Entry 3HHG (X-ray diffraction, 3.20 A resolution); this record covers chains F and G of the 8 polymer chains in the assembly.

== Chain F (and G) ==
Name: Transcriptional regulator, LysR family
From: Neisseria meningitidis serogroup B
Notes: chain G of this document is another copy of the same molecule, construct and numbering; everything in this record applies to it too
UniProtKB: Q9JXW7 (Q9JXW7_NEIMB); residue numbers follow UniProt; this construct covers 1-299
Chain sequence (306 residues; numbered 1 to 306; the number before each row is that of its first residue):
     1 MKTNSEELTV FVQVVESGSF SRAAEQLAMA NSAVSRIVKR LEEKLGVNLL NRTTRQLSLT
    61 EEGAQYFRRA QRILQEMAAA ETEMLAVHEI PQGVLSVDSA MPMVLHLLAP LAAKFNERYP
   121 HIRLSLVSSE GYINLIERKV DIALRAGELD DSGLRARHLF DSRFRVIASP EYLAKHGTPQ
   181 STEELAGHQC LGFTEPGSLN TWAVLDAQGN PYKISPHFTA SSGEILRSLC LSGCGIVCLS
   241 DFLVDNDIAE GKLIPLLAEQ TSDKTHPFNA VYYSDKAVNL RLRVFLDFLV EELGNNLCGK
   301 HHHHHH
Not modelled in the structure: 1, 295-306 (chain G: 295-306)
Construct notes: expression tag (300-306)
Swiss-Prot annotation at these positions:
  - DNA-binding region: Phe20 to Lys39 (H-T-H motif)
  - mutagenesis: Arg55 (R55Q: Abolishes DNA binding)
What the authors report for this chain:
  - mutagenesis - R55Q: abolished binding to DNA
  - specificity-determining residues: Ser35 (proposed by the authors, not directly observed)

== How chain F and chain G interact ==
Pairs across the interface - 56 pairs, chain F then chain G:
  Lys2(F) - Glu81(G)  hydrogen bond (backbone-side chain)
  Thr3(F) - Met77(G)
  Thr3(F) - Glu81(G)
  Asn4(F) - Ser5(G)
  Asn4(F) - Met77(G)
  Ser5(F) - Asn4(G)
  Ser5(F) - Ser5(G)  hydrogen bond (side chain-backbone)
  Leu8(F) - Met77(G)  hydrophobic
  Leu45(F) - Glu81(G)
  Leu45(F) - Leu85(G)
  Gly46(F) - His88(G)
  Val47(F) - Met84(G)
  Val47(F) - Val87(G)  hydrophobic
  Val47(F) - His88(G)
  Leu49(F) - Met84(G)  hydrophobic
  Glu62(F) - Met84(G)
  Glu62(F) - Val87(G)
  Gly63(F) - Met84(G)
  Gln65(F) - Glu83(G)  hydrogen bond
  Tyr66(F) - Ala80(G)
  Tyr66(F) - Met84(G)  hydrophobic
  Arg69(F) - Ala80(G)
  Arg69(F) - Glu83(G)  salt bridge
  Ile73(F) - Ile73(G)  hydrophobic
  Ile73(F) - Glu76(G)
  Ile73(F) - Met77(G)  hydrophobic
  Leu74(F) - Met1(G)
  Glu76(F) - Arg69(G)  hydrogen bond (backbone-side chain)
  Glu76(F) - Arg72(G)
  Glu76(F) - Ile73(G)
  Glu76(F) - Glu76(G)
  Met77(F) - Thr3(G)
  Met77(F) - Asn4(G)
  Met77(F) - Ser5(G)
  Met77(F) - Leu8(G)  hydrophobic
  Met77(F) - Ile73(G)
  Ala78(F) - Met1(G)  hydrophobic
  Ala79(F) - Arg69(G)
  Ala80(F) - Tyr66(G)  hydrophobic
  Ala80(F) - Arg69(G)
  Glu81(F) - Met1(G)
  Glu81(F) - Lys2(G)  hydrogen bond (side chain-backbone)
  Glu81(F) - Thr3(G)  hydrogen bond (side chain-backbone)
  Glu81(F) - Leu45(G)
  Glu83(F) - Gln65(G)  hydrogen bond
  Glu83(F) - Arg68(G)  salt bridge
  Glu83(F) - Arg69(G)  salt bridge
  Met84(F) - Leu45(G)  hydrophobic
  Met84(F) - Val47(G)  hydrophobic
  Met84(F) - Leu49(G)  hydrophobic
  Met84(F) - Glu62(G)
  Met84(F) - Tyr66(G)  hydrophobic
  Val87(F) - Val47(G)  hydrophobic
  His88(F) - Gly46(G)  hydrogen bond (side chain-backbone)
  His88(F) - Val47(G)
  Arg157(F) - Met1(G)
Other interface residues (no listed pair), chain F (29 interface residues in all): Lys44, Leu85
Other interface residues (no listed pair), chain G (28 interface residues in all): Gly63, Glu291

== Overview ==
29 residues of chain F and 28 residues of chain G are in contact; the contacts include 8 hydrogen bonds and 3
salt bridges. Among the polar pairs are Arg69(F)-Glu83(G), Glu83(F)-Arg68(G) and Lys2(F)-Glu81(G). From
UniProt: one mutagenesis site on chain F. The paper reports that R55Q of chain F abolishes binding to DNA; the
specificity determinant Ser35(F).
Both chains are Transcriptional regulator, LysR family (Neisseria meningitidis serogroup B). Entry 3HHG
(Structure of CrgA, a LysR-type transcriptional regulator from Neisseria meningitidis) was determined by X-ray
diffraction together with 3HHF from the same study.
